6ND4 - chains 2 and O of the 30 polymer chains in the assembly; structure by electron microscopy, 4.30 A resolution (low resolution: residue-level contacts below are approximate; hydrogen-bond / salt-bridge calls are withheld).

== Chain 2 ==
Molecule: U3 snoRNA
Source organism: Saccharomyces cerevisiae BY4741
Sequence (146 nucleotides; each row starts with the number of its first residue; note: 165 numbers in that range are skipped by the numbering (no residue carries them; nothing is unmodelled there)):
    23 AGGAUC
    30 AGGAAUCGUC ACUCUUUGAC UCUUCAAAAG AGCCACUGAA UCCAACUUGG UUGAUGAGUC
    90 CCAUAACCUU UGUACCC
   110 AGUGAGAAA
   200 CCGU
   246 AUGGCGCGAU GAUCU
   263 ACCCA
   304 UGGGUGGGUA CAAAUGGCAG UCUGACAAGU

== Chain O ==
Protein: Utp1
Source organism: Saccharomyces cerevisiae BY4741
UniProtKB: P25635 (PWP2_YEAST); residue numbers follow UniProt; this construct covers 1-923
Amino-acid sequence (923 residues; each row starts with the number of its first residue):
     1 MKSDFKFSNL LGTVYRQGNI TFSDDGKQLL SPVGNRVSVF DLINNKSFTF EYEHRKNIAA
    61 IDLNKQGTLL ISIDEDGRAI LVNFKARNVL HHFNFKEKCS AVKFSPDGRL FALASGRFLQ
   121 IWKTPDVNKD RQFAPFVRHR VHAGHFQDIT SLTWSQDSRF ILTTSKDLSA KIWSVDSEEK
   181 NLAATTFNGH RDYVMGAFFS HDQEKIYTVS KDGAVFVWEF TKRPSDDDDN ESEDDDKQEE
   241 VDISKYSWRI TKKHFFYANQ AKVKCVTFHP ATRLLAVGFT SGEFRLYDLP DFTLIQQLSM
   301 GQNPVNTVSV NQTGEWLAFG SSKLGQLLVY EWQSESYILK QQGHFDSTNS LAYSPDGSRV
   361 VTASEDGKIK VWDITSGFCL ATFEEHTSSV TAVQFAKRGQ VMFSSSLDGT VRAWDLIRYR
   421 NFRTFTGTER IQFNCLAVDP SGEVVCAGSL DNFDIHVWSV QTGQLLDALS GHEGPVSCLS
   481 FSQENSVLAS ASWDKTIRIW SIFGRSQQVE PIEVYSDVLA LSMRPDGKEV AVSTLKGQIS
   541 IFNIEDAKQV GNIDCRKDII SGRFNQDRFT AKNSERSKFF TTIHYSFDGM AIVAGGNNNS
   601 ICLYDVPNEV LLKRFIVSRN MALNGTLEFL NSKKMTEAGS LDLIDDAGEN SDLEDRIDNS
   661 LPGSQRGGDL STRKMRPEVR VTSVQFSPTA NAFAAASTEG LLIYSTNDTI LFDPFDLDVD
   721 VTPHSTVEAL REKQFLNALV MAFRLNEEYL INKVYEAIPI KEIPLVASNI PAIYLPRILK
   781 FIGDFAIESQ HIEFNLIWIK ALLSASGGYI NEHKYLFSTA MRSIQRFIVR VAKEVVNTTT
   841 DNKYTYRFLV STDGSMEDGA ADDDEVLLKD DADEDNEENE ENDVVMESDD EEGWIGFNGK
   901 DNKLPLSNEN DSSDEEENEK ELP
Not modelled in the structure: 1, 224-244, 719-720, 857-923
Curated features (UniProtKB/Swiss-Prot):
  - modified residue (Phosphoserine): Ser225, Ser232, Ser651, Ser664, Ser912, Ser913

== Chain 2 / chain O interface ==
Contacting residue pairs (14; chain 2 residue first):
  A58(2) with Arg568(O); Phe569(O)
  G59(2) with Arg568(O); Phe569(O); Thr570(O)
  A60(2) with Asn565(O); Leu630(O); Asn631(O); Ser632(O); Met635(O)
  G61(2) with Thr570(O); Phe629(O); Leu630(O); Ser632(O)
Interface residues without a listed pair, chain O (11 interface residues in all): Glu628, Lys634

== In short ==
Chain 2 and chain O form an interface of 4 and 11 residues respectively.
Here chain 2 is U3 snoRNA and chain O is Utp1, both from Saccharomyces cerevisiae BY4741. Entry 6ND4
(Conformational switches control early maturation of the eukaryotic small ribosomal subunit) was determined by
electron microscopy.
